Entry 8WFD (electron microscopy, 2.67 A resolution); this record covers chains D and C of the 10 polymer chains in the assembly.

# Chain D (and C)
Name: TdpA
Organism: Thermus antranikianii DSM 12462
Notes: chain C of this document is another copy of the same molecule, construct and numbering; everything in this record applies to it too
Amino-acid sequence (586 residues; numbered 1 to 586; the number before each row is that of its first residue):
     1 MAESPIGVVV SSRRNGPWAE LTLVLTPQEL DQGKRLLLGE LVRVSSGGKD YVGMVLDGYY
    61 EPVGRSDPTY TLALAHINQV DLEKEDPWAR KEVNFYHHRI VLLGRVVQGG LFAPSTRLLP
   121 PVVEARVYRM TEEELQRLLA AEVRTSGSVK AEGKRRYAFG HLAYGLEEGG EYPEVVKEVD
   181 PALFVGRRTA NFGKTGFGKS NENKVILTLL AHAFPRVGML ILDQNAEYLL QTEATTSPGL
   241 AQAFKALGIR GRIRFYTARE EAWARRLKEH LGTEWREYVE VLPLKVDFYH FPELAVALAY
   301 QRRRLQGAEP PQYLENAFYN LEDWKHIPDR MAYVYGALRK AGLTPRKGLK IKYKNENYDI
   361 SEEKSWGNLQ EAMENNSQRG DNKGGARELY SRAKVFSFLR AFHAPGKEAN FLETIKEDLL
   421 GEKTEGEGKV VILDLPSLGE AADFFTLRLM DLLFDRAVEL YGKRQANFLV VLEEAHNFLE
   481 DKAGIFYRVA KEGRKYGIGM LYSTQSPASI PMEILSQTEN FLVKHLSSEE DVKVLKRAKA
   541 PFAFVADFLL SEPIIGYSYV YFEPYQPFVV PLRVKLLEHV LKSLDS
Disordered / not traced: 1-2, 374-383 (chain C: 1-2, 145-154, 354-357, 374-383)

# How chain D and chain C interact
Contacting residue pairs (94):
  Gly7(D) - His76(C)
  Val8(D) - Leu72(C)
  Val9(D) - Leu72(C)
  Val10(D) - Tyr60(C)
  Val10(D) - Thr69(C)
  Ser11(D) - Tyr60(C)
  Ser12(D) - Tyr59(C)
  Ser12(D) - Tyr60(C)  hydrogen bond (backbone-backbone)
  Ser12(D) - Tyr96(C)  hydrogen bond
  Arg13(D) - Gly58(C)
  Arg13(D) - Tyr59(C)
  Arg14(D) - Leu38(C)
  Arg14(D) - Asp57(C)
  Arg14(D) - Gly58(C)  hydrogen bond (backbone-backbone)
  Arg14(D) - Phe548(C)
  Pro17(D) - Asp547(C)
  Pro17(D) - Ser551(C)  hydrogen bond (backbone-side chain)
  Trp18(D) - Ser551(C)
  Thr26(D) - His76(C)
  Thr26(D) - Ile77(C)
  Gln28(D) - His76(C)  hydrogen bond
  Glu29(D) - His76(C)  salt bridge
  Lys49(D) - Glu168(C)
  Gly64(D) - Asp67(C)
  Gly64(D) - Tyr70(C)
  Pro114(D) - Ser551(C)
  Pro114(D) - Glu552(C)
  Pro114(D) - Pro553(C)
  Ser115(D) - Ser551(C)
  Thr116(D) - Glu167(C)  hydrogen bond
  Arg117(D) - Leu37(C)
  Arg117(D) - Leu38(C)  hydrogen bond (backbone-backbone)
  Arg117(D) - Gly165(C)
  Arg117(D) - Glu167(C)  hydrogen bond (backbone-side chain)
  Arg117(D) - Phe548(C)
  Arg117(D) - Glu552(C)  salt bridge
  Arg117(D) - Tyr557(C)
  Arg117(D) - Tyr559(C)  hydrogen bond
  Leu118(D) - Arg35(C)
  Leu118(D) - Leu37(C)  hydrophobic
  Leu119(D) - Gly58(C)
  Leu119(D) - Tyr96(C)
  Pro120(D) - Tyr96(C)
  Pro121(D) - Asn94(C)
  Val122(D) - Tyr60(C)  hydrophobic
  Val122(D) - Val93(C)
  Val123(D) - Arg90(C)
  Val123(D) - Asn94(C)
  Glu124(D) - Arg35(C)  salt bridge
  Val143(D) - Pro553(C)
  Arg144(D) - Ile555(C)
  Thr145(D) - Ile555(C)
  Ser146(D) - Leu166(C)
  Tyr300(D) - Glu309(C)
  Pro310(D) - Glu309(C)
  Gln312(D) - Glu388(C)
  Glu315(D) - Pro311(C)
  Glu315(D) - Tyr313(C)
  Glu315(D) - Arg392(C)  salt bridge
  Asn316(D) - Arg392(C)
  Tyr319(D) - Arg303(C)  hydrogen bond
  Tyr319(D) - Pro311(C)
  Tyr319(D) - Tyr313(C)
  Tyr319(D) - Arg392(C)
  Tyr319(D) - Val395(C)  hydrophobic
  Asp451(D) - Gln306(C)
  Val458(D) - Arg259(C)  hydrogen bond (backbone-side chain)
  Val458(D) - Gly439(C)
  Glu459(D) - Arg259(C)
  Tyr461(D) - Ala226(C)
  Tyr461(D) - Arg259(C)  hydrogen bond (backbone-side chain)
  Tyr461(D) - Asp434(C)  hydrogen bond
  Tyr461(D) - Pro436(C)
  Tyr461(D) - Ser437(C)
  Gly462(D) - Ala262(C)
  Ala483(D) - Arg304(C)
  Ala483(D) - Leu305(C)
  Ile485(D) - Leu305(C)  hydrophobic
  Arg488(D) - Gly439(C)  hydrogen bond (side chain-backbone)
  Arg488(D) - Glu440(C)
  Lys491(D) - Asn477(C)
  Arg494(D) - Asn225(C)  hydrogen bond
  Lys495(D) - Gln224(C)
  Tyr496(D) - Pro436(C)  hydrogen bond (side chain-backbone)
  Tyr496(D) - Gly439(C)
  Arg537(D) - Ser528(C)  hydrogen bond (backbone-side chain)
  Arg537(D) - Glu530(C)
  Ala538(D) - Ser527(C)
  Ala540(D) - Ser527(C)  hydrogen bond (backbone-backbone)
  Glu563(D) - Lys194(C)  salt bridge
  Pro564(D) - Lys194(C)
  Pro564(D) - Phe197(C)
  Tyr565(D) - Gly196(C)  hydrogen bond (side chain-backbone)
  Tyr565(D) - Ile555(C)  hydrophobic
Also at the interface, not in a pair above, chain D (71 interface residues in all): Gly16, Val24, Pro27, Val63, Phe95, Leu111, Ala113, Gln301, Phe318, Asp323, Asp455, Asp481, Gly484, Ser516, Gln517, Lys539, Tyr561
Also at the interface, not in a pair above, chain C (74 interface residues in all): Leu30, Leu36, Gly39, Ala73, Gln79, Leu82, Tyr164, Thr195, Gln301, Arg302, Gly307, Ala308, Lys394, Glu474, Gln505, Leu550, Ile554, Arg573

# In short
71 residues of chain D face 74 of chain C across their interface; the contacts include 19 hydrogen bonds and 5
salt bridges. Polar contacts include Glu29(D)-His76(C), Arg117(D)-Glu552(C) and Glu124(D)-Arg35(C).
Both chains are TdpA (Thermus antranikianii DSM 12462). Entry 8WFD (The cryo-EM structure of TdpAB in complex
with AMPPNP and DNA) was determined by electron microscopy, deposited together with 8Y1K and 8WET.
